PDB entry 1W6M | X-ray diffraction, 2.30 A resolution | chains A and B

[Chain A]
Name: Galectin-1
Organism: Homo sapiens
Reference sequence: P09382 (LEG1_HUMAN); residues 1001-1134 here correspond to UniProt positions 1-134 (UniProt number = residue number - 1000)
Chain sequence (134 residues; numbered 1001 to 1134; the number before each row is that of its first residue):
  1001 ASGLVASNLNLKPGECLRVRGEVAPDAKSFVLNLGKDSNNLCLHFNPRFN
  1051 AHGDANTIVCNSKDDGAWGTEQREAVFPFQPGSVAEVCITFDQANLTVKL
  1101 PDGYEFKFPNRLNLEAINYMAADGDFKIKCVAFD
Glycans and other covalent adducts: beta-mercaptoethanol (BME) linked to C1088, C1130
Modified residues: C1016 (s-hydroxycysteine; CSO)
Sequence notes: engineered mutation S1002 (Cys2 in P09382), D1065 (Gly65 in P09382)
Small-molecule neighbours: beta-D-galactopyranose (GAL): H1044, N1046, R1048, H1052, N1061, W1068, E1071

[Chain B]
Name: Galectin-1
Organism: Homo sapiens
Reference sequence: P09382 (LEG1_HUMAN); residues 2001-2134 here correspond to UniProt positions 1-134 (UniProt number = residue number - 2000)
Chain sequence (134 residues; row label = number of the first residue in the row):
  2001 ASGLVASNLNLKPGECLRVRGEVAPDAKSFVLNLGKDSNNLCLHFNPRFN
  2051 AHGDANTIVCNSKDDGAWGTEQREAVFPFQPGSVAEVCITFDQANLTVKL
  2101 PDGYEFKFPNRLNLEAINYMAADGDFKIKCVAFD
Glycans and other covalent adducts: beta-mercaptoethanol (BME) linked to C2016, C2088, C2130
Sequence notes: engineered mutation S2002 (Cys2 in P09382), D2065 (Gly65 in P09382)
Small-molecule neighbours: beta-D-galactopyranose (GAL): H2044, R2048, H2052, N2061, W2068, E2071

[Chain A / chain B interface]
Contacting residue pairs - 26 pairs, chain A then chain B:
  A1001(A) with N2008(B)
  S1002(A) with N2008(B)
  G1003(A) with N2008(B)
  L1004(A) with S2007(B); N2008(B)
  V1005(A) with V2005(B); A2006(B); S2007(B), hydrogen bond (backbone-backbone)
  A1006(A) with V2005(B)
  S1007(A) with L2004(B); V2005(B), hydrogen bond (backbone-backbone)
  N1008(A) with S2002(B), hydrogen bond; G2003(B); V2005(B)
  I1128(A) with F2133(B)
  K1129(A) with A2132(B); F2133(B), hydrogen bond (backbone-backbone)
  C1130(A) with V2131(B); A2132(B), hydrophobic
  V1131(A) with C2130(B); V2131(B), hydrogen bond (backbone-backbone)
  A1132(A) with K2129(B)
  F1133(A) with L2004(B), hydrophobic; I2128(B); K2129(B), hydrogen bond (backbone-backbone)
  D1134(A) with K2129(B), hydrogen bond (backbone-side chain)

[In short]
15 residues of chain A face 13 of chain B across their interface, with 7 hydrogen bonds. Among the polar pairs
are N1008(A)-S2002(B), D1134(A)-K2129(B) and V1005(A)-S2007(B). Bound to chain A: beta-D-galactopyranose.
Bound to chain B: beta-D-galactopyranose.
Chain A is Galectin-1 and chain B is Galectin-1, both from Homo sapiens; the structure, X-ray crystal
structure of C2S human galectin-1 complexed with galactose, was determined by X-ray diffraction (same
publication as 1W6N, 1W6O, 1W6P, 1W6Q and 1GZW).
